8IZB - chains A and N of the 5 polymer chains in the assembly; structure by electron microscopy, 3.06 A resolution.

== Chain A ==
Name: Guanine nucleotide-binding protein G(s) subunit alpha isoforms short
Source organism: Homo sapiens
Reference sequence: P63092 (GNAS2_HUMAN); numbering as in UniProt; present here: 1-66, 205-253, 264-394
Chain sequence (246 residues; row label = number of the first residue in the row; note: 148 numbers in that range are skipped by the numbering (no residue carries them; nothing is unmodelled there)):
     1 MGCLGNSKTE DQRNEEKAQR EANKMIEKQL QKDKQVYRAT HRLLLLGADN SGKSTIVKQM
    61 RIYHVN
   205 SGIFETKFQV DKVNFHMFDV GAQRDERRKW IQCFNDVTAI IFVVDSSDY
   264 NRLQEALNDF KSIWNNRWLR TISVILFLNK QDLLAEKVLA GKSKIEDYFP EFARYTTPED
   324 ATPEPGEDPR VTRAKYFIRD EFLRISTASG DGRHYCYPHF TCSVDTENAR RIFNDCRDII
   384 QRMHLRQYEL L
Not modelled in the structure: 1-8, 59-61
Differences from the reference sequence: engineered mutation M25 (Lys in P63092), D49 (Gly in P63092), N50 (Glu in P63092), Y63 (Leu in P63092), A226 (Gly in P63092), D249 (Ala in P63092), D252 (Ser in P63092), D272 (Leu in P63092), S366 (Ala in P63092), A372 (Ile in P63092), I375 (Val in P63092)

== Chain N ==
Name: Nanobody35
Source organism: synthetic construct
Notes: antibody fragment or engineered binder
Chain sequence (138 residues; numbered 1 to 138; the number before each row is that of its first residue):
     1 QVQLQESGGG LVQPGGSLRL SCAASGFTFS NYKMNWVRQA PGKGLEWVSD ISQSGASISY
    61 TGSVKGRFTI SRDNAKNTLY LQMNSLKPED TAVYYCARCP APFTRDCFDV TSTTYAYRGQ
   121 GTQVTVSSHH HHHHEPEA
Not modelled in the structure: 129-138
Disulfide bonds: C22-C96, C99-C107

== Chain A / chain N interface ==
Contacting residue pairs (30):
  R228(A) - T114(N)  hydrogen bond
  D229(A) - D109(N)
  D229(A) - S112(N)
  D229(A) - T113(N)  hydrogen bond (side chain-backbone)
  D229(A) - T114(N)
  E230(A) - D109(N)
  E230(A) - S112(N)
  E230(A) - T114(N)
  E230(A) - Y115(N)
  R231(A) - F108(N)
  R231(A) - D109(N)  hydrogen bond (backbone-side chain)
  R232(A) - P100(N)
  R232(A) - F108(N)
  R232(A) - D109(N)  salt bridge
  R232(A) - Y115(N)
  R232(A) - Y117(N)
  Q267(A) - W47(N)
  Q267(A) - T61(N)
  N271(A) - W47(N)
  S275(A) - D106(N)
  S275(A) - C107(N)  hydrogen bond (side chain-backbone)
  S275(A) - F108(N)
  I276(A) - F108(N)  hydrophobic
  N278(A) - D106(N)
  N279(A) - D106(N)
  N279(A) - F108(N)
  Y311(A) - G62(N)
  Y311(A) - S63(N)
  P313(A) - G62(N)
  E314(A) - K65(N)  salt bridge
Other interface residues (no listed pair), chain A (16 interface residues in all): I235, R280
Other interface residues (no listed pair), chain N (17 interface residues in all): R105, A116

== Summary ==
The interface between chain A and chain N involves 16 residues on one side and 17 on the other; the contacts
include 4 hydrogen bonds and 2 salt bridges. Among the polar pairs are R232(A)-D109(N), E314(A)-K65(N) and
R228(A)-T114(N).
Here chain A is Guanine nucleotide-binding protein G(s) subunit alpha isoforms short (Homo sapiens) and chain
N is Nanobody35 (synthetic construct). Entry 8IZB (Lysophosphatidylserine receptor GPR174-Gs complex) was
determined by electron microscopy (same publication as 8WRB).
